Entry 8XX5 (electron microscopy, 2.40 A resolution); this record covers chains B and G of the 9 polymer chains in the assembly.

== Chain B ==
Name: DNA-directed RNA polymerase subunit beta
Organism: African swine fever virus
Notes: EC 2.7.7.6
Reference sequence: A0A2X0RU95 (A0A2X0RU95_ASF); numbering as in UniProt (aligned over 8-1242)
Chain sequence (1235 residues; row label = number of the first residue in the row):
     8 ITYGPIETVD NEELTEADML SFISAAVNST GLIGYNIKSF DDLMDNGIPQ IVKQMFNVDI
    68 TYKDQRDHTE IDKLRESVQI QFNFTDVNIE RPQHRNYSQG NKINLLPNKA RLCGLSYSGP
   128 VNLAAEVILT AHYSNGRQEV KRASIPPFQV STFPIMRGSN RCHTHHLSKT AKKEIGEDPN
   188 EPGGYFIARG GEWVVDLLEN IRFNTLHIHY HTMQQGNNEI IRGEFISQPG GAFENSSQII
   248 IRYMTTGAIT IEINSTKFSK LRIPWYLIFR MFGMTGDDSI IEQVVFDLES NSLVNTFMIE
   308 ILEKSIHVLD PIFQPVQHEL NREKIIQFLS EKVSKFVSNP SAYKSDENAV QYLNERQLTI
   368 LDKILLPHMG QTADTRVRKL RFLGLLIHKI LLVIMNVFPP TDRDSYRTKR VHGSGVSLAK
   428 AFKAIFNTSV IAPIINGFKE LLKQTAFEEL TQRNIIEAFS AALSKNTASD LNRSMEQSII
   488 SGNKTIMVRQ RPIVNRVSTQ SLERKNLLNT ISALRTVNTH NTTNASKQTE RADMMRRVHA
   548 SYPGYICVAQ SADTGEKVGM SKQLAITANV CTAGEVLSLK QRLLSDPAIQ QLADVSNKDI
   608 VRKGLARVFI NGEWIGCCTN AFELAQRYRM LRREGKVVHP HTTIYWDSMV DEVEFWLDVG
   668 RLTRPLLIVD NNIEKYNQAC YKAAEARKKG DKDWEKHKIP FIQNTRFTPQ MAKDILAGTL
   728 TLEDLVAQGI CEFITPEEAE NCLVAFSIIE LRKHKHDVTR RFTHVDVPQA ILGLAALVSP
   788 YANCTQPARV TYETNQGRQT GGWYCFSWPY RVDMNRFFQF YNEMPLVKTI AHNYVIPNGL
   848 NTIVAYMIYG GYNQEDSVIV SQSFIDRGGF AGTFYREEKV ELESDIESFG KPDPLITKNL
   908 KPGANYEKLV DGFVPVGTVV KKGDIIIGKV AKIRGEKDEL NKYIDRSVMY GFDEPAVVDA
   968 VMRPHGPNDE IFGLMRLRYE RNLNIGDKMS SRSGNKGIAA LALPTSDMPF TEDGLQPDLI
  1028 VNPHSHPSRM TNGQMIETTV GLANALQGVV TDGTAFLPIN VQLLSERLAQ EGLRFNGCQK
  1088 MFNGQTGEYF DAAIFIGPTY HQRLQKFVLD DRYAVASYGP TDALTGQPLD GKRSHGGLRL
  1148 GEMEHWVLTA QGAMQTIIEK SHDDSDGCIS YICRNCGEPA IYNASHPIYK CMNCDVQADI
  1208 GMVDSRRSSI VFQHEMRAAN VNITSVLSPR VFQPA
Disordered / not traced: 220-224, 940-947

== Chain G ==
Name: C122R
Organism: African swine fever virus
Reference sequence: A0A0A1DYD1 (A0A0A1DYD1_ASF); residues 1-105 here = UniProt positions 1-105
Chain sequence (105 residues; each row starts with the number of its first residue):
     1 MKICKACSSC MVRTYVDGNI IFRCSCGESV QGDSQNLLVS SKVYHTGEME DKYKIFIKNA
    61 PFDPTNCQIK KDCPNCHLDY LTQICIGSQK IIILVCRCGY MSNRG

== Chain B / chain G interface ==
Contacting residue pairs (59; chain B residue first):
  Gly283(B) - Ser8(G)
  Asp284(B) - Ser8(G)  hydrogen bond (backbone-backbone)
  Asp284(B) - Ser9(G)
  Asp284(B) - Cys10(G)  hydrogen bond (side chain-backbone)
  Asp285(B) - Ile3(G)
  Asp285(B) - Ser8(G)  hydrogen bond
  Ile288(B) - Met1(G)  hydrophobic
  Ile288(B) - Cys10(G)  hydrophobic
  Leu295(B) - Met1(G)  hydrophobic
  Leu300(B) - Met49(G)  hydrophobic
  Ile306(B) - Met1(G)  hydrophobic
  Glu307(B) - Ser41(G)  hydrogen bond (side chain-backbone)
  Ile313(B) - Cys10(G)  hydrophobic
  His314(B) - Cys10(G)
  Met402(B) - Thr46(G)  hydrogen bond (backbone-side chain)
  Asn403(B) - Thr46(G)
  Asn403(B) - Gly47(G)
  Asn403(B) - Lys52(G)
  Val404(B) - Met49(G)  hydrophobic
  Val404(B) - Lys52(G)  hydrogen bond (backbone-side chain)
  Phe629(B) - Phe62(G)
  Trp653(B) - Asn59(G)
  Trp653(B) - Asp63(G)
  Ser655(B) - Ile55(G)
  Ser655(B) - Phe56(G)
  Ser655(B) - Asn59(G)  hydrogen bond (backbone-side chain)
  Ser655(B) - Asp63(G)
  Met656(B) - Lys52(G)
  Met656(B) - Ile55(G)
  Met656(B) - Phe56(G)  hydrophobic
  Val657(B) - Ile55(G)
  Asp658(B) - Ile55(G)
  Asp658(B) - Lys58(G)  salt bridge
  Asp658(B) - Asn59(G)  hydrogen bond
  Ile680(B) - Tyr80(G)
  Glu681(B) - Arg97(G)  salt bridge
  Tyr683(B) - Lys70(G)
  Tyr683(B) - Asp79(G)  hydrogen bond
  Tyr683(B) - Tyr80(G)  hydrophobic
  Asn684(B) - Leu78(G)
  Asn684(B) - Tyr80(G)  hydrogen bond
  Cys687(B) - Leu78(G)  hydrophobic
  Cys687(B) - Asp79(G)  hydrogen bond
  Tyr688(B) - Cys76(G)
  Ala691(B) - His77(G)
  Lys695(B) - His77(G)
  Lys705(B) - Asp79(G)  salt bridge
  Glu747(B) - Thr65(G)
  Asn748(B) - Pro64(G)
  Asn748(B) - Thr65(G)
  Cys749(B) - Thr65(G)
  Leu750(B) - Pro64(G)
  Val765(B) - Lys70(G)
  Thr766(B) - Gln68(G)
  Thr766(B) - Ile69(G)
  Thr766(B) - Lys70(G)
  Arg768(B) - Gln68(G)  hydrogen bond
  Arg768(B) - Tyr80(G)
  Thr770(B) - Pro64(G)
Interface residues without a listed pair, chain B (40 interface residues in all): Val301, Glu310, Leu327, Arg694
Interface residues without a listed pair, chain G (33 interface residues in all): Cys7, Val12, Ser40, Val43, Asp51, Tyr53
Interface features reported in the paper:
  - interface residues, chain B: Asn678(B)

== Overview ==
Chain B and chain G form an interface of 40 and 33 residues respectively; the contacts include 12 hydrogen
bonds and 3 salt bridges. Polar pairs include Asp658(B)-Lys58(G), Glu681(B)-Arg97(G) and Lys705(B)-Asp79(G).
From the paper: the interface residue Asn678(B).
Chain B is DNA-directed RNA polymerase subunit beta and chain G is C122R, both from African swine fever virus;
the structure, ASFV RNAP M1249L C-tail occupied complex1 (MCOC1), was determined by electron microscopy
together with 8Y0E, 8XX4, 8XXP, 8XXT and 8XY6 from the same study.
